Entry 4KCT (X-ray diffraction, 1.95 A resolution); this record covers chains B and A.

Chain B (and A):
Molecule: Pyruvate kinase 1
Organism: Trypanosoma brucei brucei
Notes: EC 2.7.1.40; chain A of this document is another copy of the same molecule, construct and numbering; everything in this record applies to it too
UniProtKB: P30615 (KPYK1_TRYBB); residue numbers follow UniProt; this construct covers 1-499
Sequence (499 residues; numbered 1 to 499; the number before each row is that of its first residue):
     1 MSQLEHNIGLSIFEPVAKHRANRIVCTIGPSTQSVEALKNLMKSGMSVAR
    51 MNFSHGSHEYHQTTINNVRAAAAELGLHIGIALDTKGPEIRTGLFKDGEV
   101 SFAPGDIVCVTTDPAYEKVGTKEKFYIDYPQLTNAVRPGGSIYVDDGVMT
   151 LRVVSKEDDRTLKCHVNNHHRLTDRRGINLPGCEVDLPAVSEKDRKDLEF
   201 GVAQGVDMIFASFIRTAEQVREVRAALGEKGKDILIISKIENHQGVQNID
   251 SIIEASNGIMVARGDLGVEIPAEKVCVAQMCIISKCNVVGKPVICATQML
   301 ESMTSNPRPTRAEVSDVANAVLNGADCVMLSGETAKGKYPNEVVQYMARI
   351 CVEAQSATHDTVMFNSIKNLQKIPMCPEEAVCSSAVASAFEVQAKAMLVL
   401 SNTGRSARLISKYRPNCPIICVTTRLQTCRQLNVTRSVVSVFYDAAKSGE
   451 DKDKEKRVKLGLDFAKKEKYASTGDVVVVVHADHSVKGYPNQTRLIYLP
Not modelled in the structure: 1
Bound ions: K+: Asn-52, Ser-54, Asp-84, Thr-85; Mg2+: Glu-241, Asp-265 (together with pyruvic acid)
Residues lining bound ligands:
  - 2,6-di-O-phosphono-beta-D-fructofuranose (FDP): Leu-400, Ser-401, Asn-402, Thr-403, Gly-404, Arg-405, Ser-406, Lys-454, Arg-457, Val-480, His-481, Ala-482, Val-486, Lys-487, Gly-488, Tyr-489, Pro-490
  - pyruvic acid (PYR): Arg-50, Lys-239, Glu-241, Met-260, Ala-262, Arg-263, Gly-264, Asp-265, Ala-296, Thr-297, Met-329
Swiss-Prot annotation at these positions:
  - binding site (substrate): Arg-50, Gly-264, Asp-265, Thr-297
  - binding site (ATP): Asn-52 to His-55, Arg-91
  - binding site (K(+)): Asn-52, Ser-54, Asp-84, Thr-85
  - binding site (Mg(2+)): Glu-241, Asp-265
  - site: Lys-239 (Transition state stabilizer)
What the authors report for this chain:
  - binding site for pyruvic acid: Lys-239
  - Mg2+ coordination: Glu-241, Asp-265
  - K+ coordination: Asn-52, Ser-54, Asp-84, Thr-85
  - catalytic residues: Arg-50, Lys-239, Gly-264, Asp-265, Thr-297, Ser-331 (proposed by the authors, not directly observed)

How chain B and chain A interact:
Contacting residue pairs (97; chain B residue first):
  Ser-2(B) / Ser-366(A)
  Leu-4(B) / Ser-284(A)
  Leu-4(B) / Val-288(A)  hydrophobic
  Leu-4(B) / Ser-366(A)
  Leu-4(B) / Ile-367(A)  hydrophobic
  Leu-4(B) / Leu-370(A)  hydrophobic
  Glu-5(B) / Leu-370(A)
  Asn-7(B) / Met-280(A)
  Asn-7(B) / Cys-281(A)
  Asn-7(B) / Ser-284(A)  hydrogen bond
  Ile-8(B) / Ser-284(A)
  Ile-8(B) / Lys-285(A)  hydrogen bond (backbone-side chain)
  Leu-10(B) / Val-277(A)  hydrophobic
  Leu-10(B) / Met-280(A)  hydrophobic
  Leu-10(B) / Cys-281(A)
  Ile-12(B) / Val-246(A)  hydrophobic
  Ile-12(B) / Lys-274(A)  hydrogen bond (backbone-side chain)
  Ile-12(B) / Ala-278(A)
  Phe-13(B) / His-243(A)
  Phe-13(B) / Gln-247(A)
  Val-16(B) / Lys-274(A)
  Asp-146(B) / Arg-308(A)  hydrogen bond (backbone-side chain)
  Gly-147(B) / Arg-308(A)
  Val-148(B) / Arg-308(A)
  His-243(B) / Phe-13(A)
  Val-246(B) / Ile-12(A)  hydrophobic
  Gln-247(B) / Phe-13(A)
  Arg-263(B) / Arg-311(A)  hydrogen bond (backbone-side chain)
  Gly-264(B) / Arg-311(A)  hydrogen bond (backbone-side chain)
  Gly-267(B) / Arg-311(A)
  Val-268(B) / Arg-311(A)
  Ala-272(B) / Val-314(A)
  Glu-273(B) / Arg-349(A)  salt bridge
  Glu-273(B) / Ile-350(A)
  Glu-273(B) / Glu-353(A)
  Lys-274(B) / Ile-12(A)
  Lys-274(B) / Val-16(A)
  Lys-274(B) / Glu-353(A)  salt bridge
  Cys-276(B) / Val-314(A)  hydrophobic
  Cys-276(B) / Ser-315(A)
  Cys-276(B) / Ala-318(A)  hydrophobic
  Val-277(B) / Leu-10(A)  hydrophobic
  Ala-278(B) / Ile-12(A)
  Met-280(B) / Gln-3(A)
  Met-280(B) / Asn-7(A)
  Met-280(B) / Leu-322(A)  hydrophobic
  Cys-281(B) / Asn-7(A)
  Cys-281(B) / Leu-10(A)
  Ser-284(B) / Leu-4(A)
  Ser-284(B) / Asn-7(A)  hydrogen bond
  Ser-284(B) / Ile-8(A)
  Lys-285(B) / Ile-8(A)
  Val-288(B) / Leu-4(A)  hydrophobic
  Thr-297(B) / Arg-311(A)
  Gln-298(B) / Thr-310(A)
  Gln-298(B) / Arg-311(A)  hydrogen bond (side chain-backbone)
  Gln-298(B) / Ala-312(A)
  Met-299(B) / Ala-312(A)
  Glu-301(B) / Thr-310(A)
  Pro-307(B) / Val-148(A)  hydrophobic
  Arg-308(B) / Asp-146(A)
  Arg-308(B) / Gly-147(A)
  Arg-308(B) / Gly-267(A)  hydrogen bond (side chain-backbone)
  Arg-308(B) / Val-268(A)
  Thr-310(B) / Gln-298(A)
  Arg-311(B) / Asp-146(A)  salt bridge
  Arg-311(B) / Arg-263(A)  hydrogen bond (side chain-backbone)
  Arg-311(B) / Gly-264(A)  hydrogen bond (side chain-backbone)
  Arg-311(B) / Gly-267(A)
  Arg-311(B) / Val-268(A)
  Arg-311(B) / Thr-297(A)
  Arg-311(B) / Gln-298(A)  hydrogen bond (backbone-side chain)
  Ala-312(B) / Gln-298(A)
  Ala-312(B) / Met-299(A)
  Ala-312(B) / Ala-312(A)
  Ala-312(B) / Glu-313(A)
  Ala-312(B) / Asp-316(A)
  Glu-313(B) / Ala-312(A)
  Val-314(B) / Ala-272(A)
  Val-314(B) / Cys-276(A)  hydrophobic
  Ser-315(B) / Cys-276(A)
  Ser-315(B) / Asp-316(A)  hydrogen bond
  Asp-316(B) / Ala-312(A)
  Asp-316(B) / Ser-315(A)  hydrogen bond
  Ala-318(B) / Cys-276(A)  hydrophobic
  Asn-319(B) / Asn-319(A)
  Leu-322(B) / Met-280(A)  hydrophobic
  Arg-349(B) / Glu-273(A)  salt bridge
  Ile-350(B) / Glu-273(A)
  Glu-353(B) / Glu-273(A)
  Glu-353(B) / Lys-274(A)  salt bridge
  Glu-353(B) / Val-277(A)
  Ala-357(B) / Met-280(A)  hydrophobic
  Ser-366(B) / Ser-2(A)
  Ser-366(B) / Leu-4(A)
  Ile-367(B) / Leu-4(A)
  Leu-370(B) / Leu-4(A)  hydrophobic
Interface residues without a listed pair, chain B (58 interface residues in all): Ser-11, Glu-14, Ile-270, Asn-287, Tyr-346
Interface residues without a listed pair, chain A (57 interface residues in all): Glu-5, Ser-11, Glu-14, Ile-270, Asn-287, Tyr-346, Ala-357

In short:
Chain B and chain A form an interface of 58 and 57 residues respectively, with 14 hydrogen bonds and 5 salt
bridges. Polar pairs include Glu-273(B)/Arg-349(A), Lys-274(B)/Glu-353(A) and Arg-311(B)/Asp-146(A). Ligands
of chain B: pyruvic acid and 2,6-di-O-phosphono-beta-D-fructofuranose. From the paper: catalytic residues
Arg-50(B), Lys-239(B) and Gly-264(B) among others; a binding site for pyruvic acid at Lys-239(B).
Both chains are Pyruvate kinase 1 (Trypanosoma brucei brucei). Entry 4KCT (Pyruvate kinase (PYK) from
Trypanosoma brucei soaked with Oxaloacetate) was determined by X-ray diffraction together with 4KCU, 4KCV and
4KCW from the same study.
